PDB entry 2V7Q | X-ray diffraction, 2.10 A resolution | chains F and G of the 10 polymer chains in the assembly

[Chain F]
Protein: ATP synthase subunit beta
Source organism: Bos taurus
Notes: EC 3.6.1.14
UniProt: P00829 (ATPB_BOVIN); residues -3 to 478 here correspond to UniProt positions 47-528 (UniProt number = residue number + 50)
Chain sequence (482 residues; row label = number of the first residue in the row; numbers below 1 keep their minus sign (Ala-3 is residue -3)):
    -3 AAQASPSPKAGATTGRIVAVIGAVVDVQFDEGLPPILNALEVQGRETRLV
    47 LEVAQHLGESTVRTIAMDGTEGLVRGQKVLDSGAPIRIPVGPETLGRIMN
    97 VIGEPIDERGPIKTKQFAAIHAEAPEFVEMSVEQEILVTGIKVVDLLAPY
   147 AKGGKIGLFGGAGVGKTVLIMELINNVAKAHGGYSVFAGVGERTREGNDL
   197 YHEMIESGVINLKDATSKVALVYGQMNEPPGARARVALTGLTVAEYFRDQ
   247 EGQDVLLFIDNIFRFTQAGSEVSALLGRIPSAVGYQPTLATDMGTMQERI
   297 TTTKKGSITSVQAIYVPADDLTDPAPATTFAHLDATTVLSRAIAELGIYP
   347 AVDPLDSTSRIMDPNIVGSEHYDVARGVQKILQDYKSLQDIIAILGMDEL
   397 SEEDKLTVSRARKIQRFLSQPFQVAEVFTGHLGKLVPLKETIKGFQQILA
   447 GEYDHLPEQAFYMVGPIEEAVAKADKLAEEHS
Not modelled in the structure: -3 to 8, 475-478
Bound ions: Mg2+: Thr163 (together with ADP)
Small-molecule neighbours: ADP (adenosine-5'-diphosphate): Gly157, Ala158, Gly159, Val160, Gly161, Lys162, Thr163, Val164, Tyr345, Pro346, Phe418, Ala421, Phe424, Thr425
Curated features (UniProtKB/Swiss-Prot):
  - binding site (ADP): Gly159, Val160, Gly161, Lys162, Thr163, Val164
  - binding site (ATP): Gly159, Gly161, Lys162, Thr163, Val164, Arg189
  - binding site (phosphate): Gly159, Val160, Gly161, Lys162, Thr163
  - binding site (Mg(2+)): Thr163, Glu188
  - modified residue: Lys74 (N6-acetyllysine), Lys111 (N6-acetyllysine), Lys148 (N6-acetyllysine), Lys209 (N6-acetyllysine), Lys214 (N6-acetyllysine), Thr262 (Phosphothreonine), Ser365 (Phosphoserine), Lys376 (N6-acetyllysine), Ser383 (Phosphoserine), Lys430 (N6-acetyllysine), Lys435 (N6-acetyllysine), Lys472 (N6-acetyllysine)
  - glycosylation: Ser56 (O-linked (GlcNAc) serine)
What the authors report for this chain:
  - binding site for phosphate ion: Gly157 to Thr163

[Chain G]
Protein: ATP synthase gamma chain
Source organism: Bos taurus
Notes: EC 3.6.1.34
UniProt: P05631 (ATPG_BOVIN); residues 1-272 here correspond to UniProt positions 26-297 (UniProt number = residue number + 25)
Chain sequence (272 residues; row label = number of the first residue in the row):
     1 ATLKDITRRLKSIKNIQKITKSMKMVAAAKYARAERELKPARVYGVGSLA
    51 LYEKADIKTPEDKKKHLIIGVSSDRGLCGAIHSSVAKQMKSEAANLAAAG
   101 KEVKIIGVGDKIRSILHRTHSDQFLVTFKEVGRRPPTFGDASVIALELLN
   151 SGYEFDEGSIIFNRFRSVISYKTEEKPIFSLDTISSAESMSIYDDIDADV
   201 LRNYQEYSLANIIYYSLKESTTSEQSARMTAMDNASKNASEMIDKLTLTF
   251 NRTRQAVITKELIEIISGAAAL
Not modelled in the structure: 60-64, 97-100
Curated features (UniProtKB/Swiss-Prot):
  - modified residue: Lys14 (N6-acetyllysine), Lys24 (N6-succinyllysine), Lys30 (N6-acetyllysine), Lys90 (N6-acetyllysine), Ser121 (Phosphoserine), Lys129 (N6-acetyllysine), Lys172 (N6-acetyllysine), Lys245 (N6-succinyllysine)

[Chain F / chain G interface]
Residue-residue contacts (13; chain F residue first):
  Ile275(F) - Ala271(G)  hydrophobic
  Pro276(F) - Ser267(G)
  Asp386(F) - Arg9(G)  salt bridge
  Ala389(F) - Asn238(G)
  Ile390(F) - Ala235(G)
  Ile390(F) - Asn238(G)
  Ile390(F) - Ala239(G)  hydrophobic
  Ile390(F) - Met242(G)  hydrophobic
  Leu391(F) - Leu77(G)  hydrophobic
  Asp394(F) - Gly79(G)
  Asp394(F) - Ala80(G)
  Glu395(F) - Leu77(G)  hydrogen bond (side chain-backbone)
  Glu398(F) - Lys87(G)  salt bridge
Other interface residues (no listed pair), chain G (14 interface residues in all): Ile16, Gly76, Cys78

[Overview]
9 residues of chain F face 14 of chain G across their interface, with 1 hydrogen bond and 2 salt bridges.
Polar pairs include Asp386(F)-Arg9(G), Glu398(F)-Lys87(G) and Glu395(F)-Leu77(G). Bound to chain F: ADP. The
paper reports a binding site for phosphate ion at Gly157(F).
Here chain F is ATP synthase subunit beta and chain G is ATP synthase gamma chain, both from Bos taurus. Entry
2V7Q (The structure of F1-ATPase inhibited by I1-60HIS, a monomeric form of the inhibitor protein, IF1) was
determined by X-ray diffraction.
